5EWF - chains A and P of the 3 polymer chains in the assembly; structure by X-ray diffraction, 1.78 A resolution.

# Chain A
Protein: DNA polymerase eta
Source organism: Homo sapiens
Notes: EC 2.7.7.7
Reference sequence: Q9Y253 (POLH_HUMAN); residues 1-432 here = UniProt positions 1-432
Sequence (435 residues; numbered -2 to 432; the number before each row is that of its first residue; numbers below 1 keep their minus sign (Gly-2 is residue -2)):
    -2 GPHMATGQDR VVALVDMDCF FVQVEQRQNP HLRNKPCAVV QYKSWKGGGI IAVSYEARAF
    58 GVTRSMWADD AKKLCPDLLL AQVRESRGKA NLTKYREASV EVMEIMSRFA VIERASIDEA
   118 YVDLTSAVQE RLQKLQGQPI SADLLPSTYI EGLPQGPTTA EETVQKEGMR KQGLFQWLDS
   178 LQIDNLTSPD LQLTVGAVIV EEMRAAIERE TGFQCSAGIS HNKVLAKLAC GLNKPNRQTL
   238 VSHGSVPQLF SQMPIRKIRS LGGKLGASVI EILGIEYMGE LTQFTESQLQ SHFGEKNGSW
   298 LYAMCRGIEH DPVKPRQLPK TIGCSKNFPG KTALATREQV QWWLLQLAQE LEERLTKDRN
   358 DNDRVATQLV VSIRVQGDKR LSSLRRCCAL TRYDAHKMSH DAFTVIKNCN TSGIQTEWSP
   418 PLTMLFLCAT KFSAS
Disordered / not traced: 154-160, 410-412
Construct notes: expression tag (-2 to 0)
Metal / ion sites: Ca2+: Asp13, Met14, Asp115 (together with CTP)
Small-molecule neighbours: CTP (cytidine-5'-triphosphate): Asp13, Met14, Asp15, Cys16, Phe17, Phe18, Ile48, Ala49, Tyr52, Arg55, Arg61, Ile114, Asp115, Lys231
Swiss-Prot annotation at these positions:
  - binding site (Mg(2+)): Asp13, Met14, Asp115, Glu116
  - binding site (Mn(2+)): Asp13, Met14, Asp115, Glu116
  - binding site (a 2'-deoxyribonucleoside 5'-triphosphate): Arg61
  - natural variant: Val37 (deletion: In XPV), Leu75 (deletion: In XPV), Arg93 (R93P: In XPV), Arg111 (R111H: In XPV), Thr122 (T122P: In XPV), Gly153 (G153D: In a breast cancer sample), Thr191 (T191P: In XPV), Gly263 (G263V: In XPV), Val266 (V266D: In XPV), Gly295 (G295R: In XPV), Arg361 (R361S: In XPV)
  - mutagenesis: Tyr52 (Y52A/F: Reduces DNA polymerase activity; Y52E: Reduces DNA polymerase activity. Increases fidelity of replication and reduces translesion bypass), Arg61 (R61A: Reduces enzymatic activity by two-thirds), Ser62 (S62G: Increased DNA polymerase activity and translesion bypass compared to wild-type), Ala68 (A68S/V: Severe reduction in thymine dimer translesion bypass), Asn324 to Pro326 (Reduces binding to chromatin and to monoubiquitinated PCNA. Abolishes binding to monoubiquitinated PCNA; when associated with 705-E--H-713 Del)
From the paper describing this entry:
  - binding site for CTP: Phe18
  - specificity-determining residues: Tyr92

# Chain P
Molecule: 8-nt DNA strand
Sequence (8 nucleotides; numbered 1 to 8; the number before each row is that of its first residue):
     1 AGCGTCAT

# Chain A / chain P interface
Residue-residue contacts - 25 pairs, chain A then chain P:
  Ser113(A) with DT8(P), hydrogen bond to the phosphate
  Asp115(A) with DT8(P), phosphate contact
  Glu116(A) with DT8(P), sugar contact
  Lys224(A) with DA7(P), phosphate contact; DT8(P), salt bridge to the phosphate
  Ile255(A) with DA7(P), phosphate contact
  Arg256(A) with DA7(P), phosphate contact; DT8(P), phosphate contact
  Ser257(A) with DC6(P), phosphate contact; DA7(P), hydrogen bond to the phosphate
  Leu258(A) with DA7(P), hydrogen bond to the phosphate
  Gly259(A) with DA7(P), hydrogen bond to the phosphate
  Gly260(A) with DC6(P), phosphate contact; DA7(P), phosphate contact
  Lys261(A) with DT5(P), salt bridge to the phosphate; DC6(P), hydrogen bond to the phosphate
  Leu262(A) with DC6(P), hydrogen bond to the phosphate
  Arg377(A) with DG4(P), salt bridge to the phosphate
  Leu381(A) with DC3(P), phosphate contact
  Arg382(A) with DG2(P), sugar contact; DC3(P), hydrogen bond to the phosphate; DG4(P), hydrogen bond to the base
  Arg383(A) with DG2(P), salt bridge to the phosphate; DC3(P), salt bridge to the phosphate
  Cys384(A) with DG2(P), phosphate contact
Also at the interface, not in a pair above, chain A (19 interface residues in all): Ser379, Ser380
Also at the interface, not in a pair above, chain P (8 interface residues in all): DA1

# In short
19 residues of chain A face 8 of chain P across their interface, with 8 hydrogen bonds and 5 salt bridges.
Polar contacts include Arg382(A)-DG4(P), Ser113(A)-DT8(P) and Ser257(A)-DA7(P). Chain A binds CTP. The paper
reports a binding site for CTP at Phe18(A); the specificity determinant Tyr92(A).
Here chain A is DNA polymerase eta (Homo sapiens) and chain P is an 8-nt DNA strand. Entry 5EWF (Ternary
complex of human DNA polymerase eta inserting rCTP opposite an 8-Oxodeoxyguanosine Lesion) was determined by
X-ray diffraction (same publication as 5EWE and 5EWG).
